PDB entry 8DUL | electron microscopy, 4.17 A resolution (low resolution: residue-level contacts below are approximate; hydrogen-bond / salt-bridge calls are withheld) | chains B and J of the 8 polymer chains in the assembly

== Chain B ==
Name: Spike glycoprotein E2
From: Western equine encephalitis virus
UniProtKB: P13897 (POLS_WEEV); residues 14-421 here correspond to UniProt positions 330-737 (UniProt number = residue number + 316)
Amino-acid sequence (408 residues; numbered 14 to 421; the number before each row is that of its first residue):
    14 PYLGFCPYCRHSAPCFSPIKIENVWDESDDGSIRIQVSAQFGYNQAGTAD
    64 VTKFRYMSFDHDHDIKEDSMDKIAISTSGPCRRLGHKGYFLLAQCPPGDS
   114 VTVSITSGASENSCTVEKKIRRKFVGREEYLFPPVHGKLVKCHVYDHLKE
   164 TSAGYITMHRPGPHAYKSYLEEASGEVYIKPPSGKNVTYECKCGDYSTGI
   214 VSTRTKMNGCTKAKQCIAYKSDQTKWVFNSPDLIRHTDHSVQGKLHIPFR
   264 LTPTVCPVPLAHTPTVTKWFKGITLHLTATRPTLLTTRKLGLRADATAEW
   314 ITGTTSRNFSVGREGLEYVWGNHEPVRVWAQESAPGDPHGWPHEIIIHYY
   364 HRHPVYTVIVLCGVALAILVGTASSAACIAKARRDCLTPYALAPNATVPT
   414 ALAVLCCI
Disordered / not traced: 343-421
Swiss-Prot annotation at these positions:
  - region: Lys394 to Asp398 (Interaction with the capsid protein), Thr401 to Ile421 (Transient transmembrane before p62-6K protein processing)
  - lipidation (S-palmitoyl cysteine): Cys399, Cys419, Cys420
  - glycosylation (N-linked (GlcNAc...) asparagine): Asn199, Asn321
Disulfide bonds: Cys19-Cys127, Cys22-Cys28, Cys94-Cys108, Cys155-Cys269, Cys204-Cys229, Cys206-Cys223
Glycans and other covalent adducts: N-acetylglucosamine (NAG) linked to Asn199, Asn321

== Chain J ==
Name: Spike glycoprotein E1
From: Western equine encephalitis virus
UniProtKB: P13897 (POLS_WEEV); residues -59 to 429 here correspond to UniProt positions 738-1226 (UniProt number = residue number + 797)
Amino-acid sequence (489 residues; each row starts with the number of its first residue; numbers below 1 keep their minus sign (Arg-59 is residue -59)):
   -59 RPTNAETFGETLNHLWFNNQPFLWAQLCIPLAALVILFRCFSCCMPFLLV
    -9 AGVCLGKVDAFEHATTVPNVPGIPYKALVERAGYAPLNLEITVVSSELTP
    41 STNKEYVTCRFHTVIPSPQVKCCGSLECKASSKADYTCRVFGGVYPFMWG
    91 GAQCFCDSENTQLSEAYVEFAPDCTIDHAVALKVHTAALKVGLRIVYGNT
   141 TAHLDTFVNGVTPGSSRDLKVIAGPISAAFSPFDHKVVIRKGLVYNYDFP
   191 EYGAMKPGAFGDIQASSLDATDIVARTDIRLLKPSVKNIHVPYTQAVSGY
   241 EMWKNNSGRPLQETAPFGCKIEVEPLRASNCAYGHIPISIDIPDAAFVRS
   291 SESPTILEVSCTVADCIYSADFGGSLTLQYKADREGHCPVHSHSTTAVLK
   341 EATTHVTAVGSITLHFSTSSPQANFIVSLCGKKTTCNAECKPPADHIIGE
   391 PHKVDQEFQAAVSKTSWNWLLALFGGASSLIVVGLIVLV
Disordered / not traced: -59 to 35, 129-169, 272-429
Swiss-Prot annotation at these positions:
  - region: Val84 to Thr101 (E1 fusion peptide loop)
  - site (Cleavage): Ala-55, Glu-54, Ala0, Phe1
  - glycosylation (N-linked (GlcNAc...) asparagine): Asn139, Asn245, Asn270
Disulfide bonds: Cys49-Cys114, Cys62-Cys94, Cys63-Cys96, Cys259-Cys271
Glycans and other covalent adducts: N-acetylglucosamine (NAG) linked to Asn245

== How chain B and chain J interact ==
Contacting residue pairs (17):
  Val148(B) with Val226(J); His230(J)
  His149(B) with Leu222(J); Lys223(J); Ser225(J); His230(J); Pro232(J)
  Gly150(B) with Ser225(J)
  His275(B) with Asp218(J); Arg220(J); Thr234(J); Gln235(J)
  Thr276(B) with Arg220(J)
  Thr291(B) with Ala236(J)
  Thr293(B) with Val237(J)
  Thr317(B) with Val237(J); Met242(J)
Also at the interface, not in a pair above, chain B (10 interface residues in all): Leu273, Ala274

== In short ==
The interface between chain B and chain J involves 10 residues on one side and 13 on the other.
N-acetylglucosamine is covalently linked to Asn199(B) and Asn321(B). Covalently linked N-acetylglucosamine: at
Asn245(J).
Here chain B is Spike glycoprotein E2 and chain J is Spike glycoprotein E1, both from Western equine
encephalitis virus. Entry 8DUL (Cryo-EM Structure of Antibody SKT05 in complex with Western Equine
Encephalitis Virus spike (local refinement from ...) was determined by electron microscopy together with 8DEE,
8DEF, 8DEQ, 8DUN, 8DWO, 8EEU and 8EEV from the same study.
